3FHF - chain A; structure by X-ray diffraction, 2.00 A resolution.

# Chain A
Protein: N-glycosylase/DNA lyase
Organism: Methanocaldococcus jannaschii
Notes: EC 3.2.2.-, 4.2.99.18
UniProt: Q58134 (OGG1_METJA); residue numbers follow UniProt; this construct covers 1-207
Sequence (214 residues; each row starts with the number of its first residue; numbers below 1 keep their minus sign (Gly-6 is residue -6)):
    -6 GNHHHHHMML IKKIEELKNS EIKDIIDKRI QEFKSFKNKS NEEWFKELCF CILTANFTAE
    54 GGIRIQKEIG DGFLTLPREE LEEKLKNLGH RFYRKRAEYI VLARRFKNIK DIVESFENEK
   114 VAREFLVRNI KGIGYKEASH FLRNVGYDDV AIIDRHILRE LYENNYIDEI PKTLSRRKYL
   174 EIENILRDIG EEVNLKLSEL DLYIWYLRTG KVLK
Construct notes: expression tag (-6 to 0)
Modified / non-standard residues: Mse1 (selenomethionine; parent Met); Mse2 (selenomethionine; parent Met)
Curated features (UniProtKB/Swiss-Prot):
  - active site: Lys129, Asp147
  - site: Lys207 (Important for guanine/8-oxoguanine distinction)
  - mutagenesis: Lys129 (K129S: Loss of activity), Val205 to Lys207 (Unable to excise the damaged base. Slight decrease in lyase activity)
From the paper describing this entry:
  - catalytic residues: Lys129, Asp147 (by similarity / conservation)
  - specificity-determining residues: Lys207 (proposed by the authors, not directly observed)
  - contacts within the chain: Glu40-Lys207, Gln59-Lys207

# In short
From UniProt: active-site residues Lys129 and Asp147 and 4 mutagenesis sites. From the paper: catalytic
residues Lys129 and Asp147; the specificity determinant Lys207.
Chain A is N-glycosylase/DNA lyase (Methanocaldococcus jannaschii); the structure, Crystal structure of
Methanocaldococcus jannaschii 8-oxoguanine DNA glycosylase (MjOgg), was determined by X-ray diffraction,
deposited together with 3FHG.
